7TL0 - chains A and D of the 15 polymer chains in the assembly; structure by electron microscopy, 3.06 A resolution.

Chain A:
Name: Fusion glycoprotein F0
Organism: Human metapneumovirus
UniProtKB: H6X1Z0 (H6X1Z0_9MONO); residue numbers follow UniProt; this construct covers 1-490
Amino-acid sequence (551 residues; row label = number of the first residue in the row):
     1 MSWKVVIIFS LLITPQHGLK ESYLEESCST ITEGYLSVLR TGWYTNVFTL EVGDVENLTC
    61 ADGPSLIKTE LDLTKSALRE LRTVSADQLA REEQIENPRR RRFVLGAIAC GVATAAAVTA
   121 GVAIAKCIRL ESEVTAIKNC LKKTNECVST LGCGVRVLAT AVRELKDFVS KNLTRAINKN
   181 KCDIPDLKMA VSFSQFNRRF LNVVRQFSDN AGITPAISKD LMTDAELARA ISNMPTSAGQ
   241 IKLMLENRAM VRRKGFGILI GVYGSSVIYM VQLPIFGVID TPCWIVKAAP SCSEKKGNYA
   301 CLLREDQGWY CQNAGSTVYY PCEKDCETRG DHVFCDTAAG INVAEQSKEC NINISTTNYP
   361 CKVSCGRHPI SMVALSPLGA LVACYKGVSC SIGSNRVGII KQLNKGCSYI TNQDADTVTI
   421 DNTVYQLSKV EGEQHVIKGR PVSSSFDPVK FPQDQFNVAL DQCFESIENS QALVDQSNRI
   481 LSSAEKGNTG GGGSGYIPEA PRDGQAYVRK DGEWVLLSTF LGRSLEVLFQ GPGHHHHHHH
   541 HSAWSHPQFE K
Unresolved in the structure: 1-18, 89-102, 466-551
Differences from the reference sequence: engineered mutation Arg100 (Gln in H6X1Z0), Arg101 (Ser in H6X1Z0), Cys110 (Leu in H6X1Z0), Cys127 (Thr in H6X1Z0), Cys140 (Ala in H6X1Z0), Cys147 (Ala in H6X1Z0), Cys153 (Asn in H6X1Z0), Pro185 (Ala in H6X1Z0), Lys219 (Leu in H6X1Z0), Ile231 (Val in H6X1Z0), Cys322 (Asn in H6X1Z0), Cys365 (Thr in H6X1Z0), Gln453 (Glu in H6X1Z0), Cys463 (Val in H6X1Z0); expression tag (491-551)
Disulfide bonds: Cys28-Cys407, Cys60-Cys182, Cys110-Cys322, Cys127-Cys153, Cys140-Cys147, Cys283-Cys311, Cys292-Cys301, Cys326-Cys335, Cys350-Cys361, Cys365-Cys463, Cys384-Cys390
Glycans and other covalent adducts: N-acetylglucosamine (NAG) linked to Asn57, Asn172, Asn353
Reported in the primary citation:
  - post-translational modification sites: Asn57, Asn172

Chain D:
Name: SAN32-2 Fab heavy chain
Organism: Homo sapiens
Notes: antibody fragment or engineered binder
Amino-acid sequence (224 residues; row label = number of the first residue in the row; a row labelled like 82A-82C holds insertion residues (82A, then the next letters in order)):
     1 EVQLVQSGAE VKKPGESLRI SCKSSGYTFT TYWITWVRQM PGKGLEWMGR ID
   52A P
    53 SDSYTDYSPS FKGHVTISVD KSINTAYLQW
82A-82C GSL
    83 KSSDTAIFYC ARQASSGK
100A-100C IYF
   101 DYWGQGTLVT VSSASTKGPS VFPLAPSSKS TSGGTAALGC LVKDYFPEPV TVSWNSGALT
   161 SGVHTFPAVL QSSGLYSLSS VVTVPSSSLG TQTYICNVNH KPSNTKVDKK VEPKSCD
Unresolved in the structure: 114-217
Disulfide bonds: Cys22-Cys92

Interface between chain A and chain D:
Pairs across the interface (13; chain A residue first):
  Glu56(A) - Lys100(D)  salt bridge
  Asn57(A) - Ser97(D)
  Asn57(A) - Ser98(D)
  Asn57(A) - Gly99(D)
  Thr59(A) - Gly99(D)  hydrogen bond (side chain-backbone)
  Lys179(A) - Trp33(D)
  Lys179(A) - Arg50(D)
  Lys179(A) - Asp52(D)  salt bridge
  Lys179(A) - Asp54(D)  salt bridge
  Lys179(A) - Tyr56(D)
  Asn180(A) - Arg50(D)  hydrogen bond
  Asn180(A) - Ser98(D)  hydrogen bond (side chain-backbone)
  Lys181(A) - Tyr56(D)  hydrogen bond
Other interface residues (no listed pair), chain A (7 interface residues in all): Leu58
Other interface residues (no listed pair), chain D (11 interface residues in all): Ser53, Ile100A
Interface features reported in the paper:
  - pairs named by the authors: Lys179(A)-Asp52(D) (salt bridge), Lys179(A)-Asp54(D) (salt bridge), Asn180(A)-Arg50(D) (hydrogen bond), Ser98(D)-Asn180(A) (hydrogen bond)
  - epitope / paratope residues, chain A: Lys179(A), Asn180(A)
  - epitope / paratope residues, chain D: Arg50(D), Asp52(D), Asp54(D), Ser98(D)

Summary:
The interface between chain A and chain D involves 7 residues on one side and 11 on the other; the contacts
include 4 hydrogen bonds and 3 salt bridges. Polar pairs include Glu56(A)-Lys100(D), Lys179(A)-Asp52(D) and
Lys179(A)-Asp54(D). The paper describes salt bridges between Lys179(A) and Asp52(D) and Lys179(A) and
Asp54(D); hydrogen bonds between Asn180(A) and Arg50(D) and Ser98(D) and Asn180(A). From the paper:
epitope/paratope residues Lys179(A), Asn180(A) and Arg50(D) among others; modification sites Asn57(A) and
Asn172(A).
Chain A is Fusion glycoprotein F0 (Human metapneumovirus) and chain D is SAN32-2 Fab heavy chain (Homo
sapiens); the structure, Cryo-EM structure of hMPV preF bound by Fabs MPE8 and SAN32-2, was determined by
electron microscopy, deposited together with 7TJQ.
